PDB entry 3U3W | X-ray diffraction, 2.40 A resolution | chains B and Z of the 6 polymer chains in the assembly

Chain B:
Molecule: Transcriptional activator PlcR protein
Source organism: Bacillus thuringiensis
UniProt: Q45782 (Q45782_BACTU); residue numbers follow UniProt; this construct covers 1-285
Amino-acid sequence (293 residues; row label = number of the first residue in the row):
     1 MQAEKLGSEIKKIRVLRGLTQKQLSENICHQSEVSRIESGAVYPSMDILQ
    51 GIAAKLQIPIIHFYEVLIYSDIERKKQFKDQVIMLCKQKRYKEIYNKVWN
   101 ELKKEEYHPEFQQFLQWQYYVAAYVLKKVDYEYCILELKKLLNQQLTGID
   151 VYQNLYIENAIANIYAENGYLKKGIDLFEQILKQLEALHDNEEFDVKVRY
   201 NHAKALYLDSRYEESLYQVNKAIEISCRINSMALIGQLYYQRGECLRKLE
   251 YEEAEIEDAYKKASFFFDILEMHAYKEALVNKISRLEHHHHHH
Disordered / not traced: 1-2, 283-293
Construct notes: expression tag (286-293)
Ion coordination: Ca2+: Ala41 (shared with 1 residue of chain Y)
From the paper describing this entry:
  - binding site for C-terminus heptapeptide from PapR protein: Lys89, Tyr240, Tyr275, Ala278
  - specificity-determining residues: Ala278 (citing earlier work)
  - binding site for the 18-nt DNA strand: Ser32, Arg36
  - mutagenesis - I68N: increased signaling in response to in the absence of PapR
  - mutagenesis - I68N/L185S/M272T: increased signaling
  - mutagenesis - Y64A: increased signaling in response to in the absence of peptide
  - mutagenesis - I68N (K4 = 6 nM): increased binding to C-terminus heptapeptide from PapR protein
  - mutagenesis - I68N: increased binding to DNA

Chain Z:
Molecule: 18-nt DNA strand
Sequence (18 nucleotides; numbered 1 to 18; the number before each row is that of its first residue):
     1 ATATGAAATATTGCATAG
Ion coordination: Ca2+: DT11 (shared with 1 residue of chain A)

Interface between chain B and chain Z:
Contacting residue pairs - 12 pairs, chain B then chain Z:
  Arg14(B) with DT2(Z), salt bridge to the phosphate
  Thr20(B) with DA1(Z), phosphate contact; DT2(Z), phosphate contact
  Gln21(B) with DT2(Z), hydrogen bond to the phosphate; DA3(Z), hydrogen bond to the phosphate
  Gln31(B) with DT2(Z), base contact; DA3(Z), hydrogen bond to the base
  Ser32(B) with DT4(Z), base contact
  Ser35(B) with DA3(Z), hydrogen bond to the phosphate
  Arg36(B) with DT4(Z), base contact; DG5(Z), hydrogen bond to the base; DA6(Z), base contact
Also at the interface, not in a pair above, chain B (8 interface residues in all): Lys22

Summary:
8 residues of chain B face 6 of chain Z across their interface; the contacts include 5 hydrogen bonds and 1
salt bridge. Polar pairs include Gln31(B)-DA3(Z), Arg36(B)-DG5(Z) and Gln21(B)-DT2(Z). The paper reports a
binding site for C-terminus heptapeptide from PapR protein at Lys89(B), Tyr240(B) and Tyr275(B) among others;
I68N of chain B increases signaling in response to in the absence of PapR; 3 substitutions were tested in all.
Here chain B is Transcriptional activator PlcR protein (Bacillus thuringiensis) and chain Z is an 18-nt DNA
strand. Entry 3U3W (Crystal Structure of Bacillus thuringiensis PlcR in complex with the peptide PapR7 and
DNA) was determined by X-ray diffraction together with 4FSC from the same study.
